Entry 1LTB (X-ray diffraction, 2.60 A resolution); this record covers chains H and C of the 7 polymer chains in the assembly.

== Chain H ==
Protein: Heat-labile enterotoxin, subunit B
From: Escherichia coli
UniProt: P32890 (ELBP_ECOLI); residues 1-103 here correspond to UniProt positions 22-124 (UniProt number = residue number + 21)
Sequence (103 residues; row label = number of the first residue in the row):
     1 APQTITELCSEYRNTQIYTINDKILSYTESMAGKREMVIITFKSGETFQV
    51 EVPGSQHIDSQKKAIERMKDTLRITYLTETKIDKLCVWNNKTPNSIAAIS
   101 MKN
Disulfide bonds: C9-C86

== Chain C ==
Protein: Heat-labile enterotoxin, subunit A
From: Escherichia coli
UniProt: P06717 (ELAP_ECOLI); residues 192-236 here correspond to UniProt positions 210-254 (UniProt number = residue number + 18)
Sequence (45 residues; row label = number of the first residue in the row):
   192 RTITGDTCNEETQNLSTIYLREYQSKVKRQIFSDYQSEVDIYNRI
Disordered / not traced: 192-195

== Chain H / chain C interface ==
Contacting residue pairs (5):
  D70(H) - S228(C)
  I74(H) - Y226(C)
  I74(H) - S228(C)
  T78(H) - D225(C)
  T78(H) - Y226(C)
Interface residues without a listed pair, chain H (5 interface residues in all): K63, R73
Interface residues without a listed pair, chain C (4 interface residues in all): R235

== In short ==
The interface between chain H and chain C involves 5 residues on one side and 4 on the other.
Chain H is Heat-labile enterotoxin, subunit B and chain C is Heat-labile enterotoxin, subunit A, both from
Escherichia coli; the structure, 2.6 angstroms crystal structure of partially-activated E. coli heat-labile
enterotoxin (lt), was determined by X-ray diffraction.
